3AP5 - chain A; structure by X-ray diffraction, 1.92 A resolution.

Chain A:
Protein: Galectin-8
Source organism: Homo sapiens
Notes: fragment: N-terminal carbohydrate recognition domain
Reference sequence: O00214 (LEG8_HUMAN); residue numbers follow UniProt; this construct covers 1-154
Amino-acid sequence (154 residues; row label = number of the first residue in the row):
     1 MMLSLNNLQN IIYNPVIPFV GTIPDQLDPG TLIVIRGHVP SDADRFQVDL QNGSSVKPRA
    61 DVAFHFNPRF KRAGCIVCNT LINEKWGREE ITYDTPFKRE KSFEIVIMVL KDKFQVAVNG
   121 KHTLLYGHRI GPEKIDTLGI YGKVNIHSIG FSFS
Not modelled in the structure: 1-2
Reported in the primary citation:
  - self-association interface (contacts with another copy of this molecule); pairs are residue here / residue on that copy: D44-R59 (hydrogen bond), K71-E89 (hydrogen bond)
  - mutagenesis - R45A, Q47A, R59A: decreased binding to Sialpha2->3Lac
  - mutagenesis - R45A, Q47A, R59A: decreased binding to Sialpha2->3Gal-core2-O-pNP
  - mutagenesis - R59A: decreased binding to SO3->3LNT
  - mutagenesis - R45A, Q47A: abolished binding to SO3->3LNT
  - mutagenesis - R45A, Q47A, R59A: unchanged binding to Lac-O-pNP
  - specificity-determining residues: R59 (proposed by the authors, not directly observed)

Summary:
From the paper: R45A, Q47A and R59A reduce binding to Sialpha2->3Lac; the specificity determinant R59.
Chain A is Galectin-8 (Homo sapiens); the structure, Crystal structure of the galectin-8 N-terminal
carbohydrate recognition domain, was determined by X-ray diffraction (same publication as 3AP9, 3AP4, 3AP6 and
3AP7).
